Entry 3VW3 (X-ray diffraction, 2.50 A resolution); this record covers chains L and B of the 4 polymer chains in the assembly.

== Chain L ==
Name: Anti-(6-4) photoproduct antibody 64M-5 Fab (light chain)
Organism: Mus musculus
Notes: antibody fragment or engineered binder
Sequence (217 residues; row label = number of the first residue in the row; note: 1 number in that range is skipped by the numbering (no residue carries it; nothing is unmodelled there); a row labelled like 27A-27E holds insertion residues (27A, then the next letters in order)):
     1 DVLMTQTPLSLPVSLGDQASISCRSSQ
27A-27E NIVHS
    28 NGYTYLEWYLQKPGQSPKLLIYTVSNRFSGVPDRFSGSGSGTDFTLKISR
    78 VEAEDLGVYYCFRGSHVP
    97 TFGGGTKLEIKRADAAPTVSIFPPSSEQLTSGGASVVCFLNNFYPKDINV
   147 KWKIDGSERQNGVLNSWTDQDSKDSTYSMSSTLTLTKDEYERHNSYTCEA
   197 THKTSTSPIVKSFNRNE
Disordered / not traced: 1, 213
Cystine bridges: Cys23-Cys88, Cys134-Cys194

== Chain B ==
Molecule: 18-nt DNA strand
Sequence (18 nucleotides; row label = number of the first residue in the row):
     1 CCCGTCCATAATCACTCG

== Chain L / chain B interface ==
Contacting residue pairs - 11 pairs, chain L then chain B:
  Gln27(L) with DA8(B), sugar contact; DT9(B), base contact
  Asn27A(L) with DT9(B), base contact
  Val27C(L) with DT9(B), sugar contact; DA10(B), phosphate contact
  His27D(L) with DA10(B), sugar contact
  Ser27E(L) with DA10(B), sugar contact
  Asn28(L) with DA11(B), sugar contact
  Gly29(L) with DA10(B), hydrogen bond to the sugar
  Tyr30(L) with DA11(B), base contact
  Ser67(L) with DA10(B), hydrogen bond to the base
Interface residues without a listed pair, chain L (10 interface residues in all): His93

== In short ==
The interface between chain L and chain B involves 10 residues on one side and 4 on the other, with 2 hydrogen
bonds. Polar pairs include Ser67(L)-DA10(B) and Gly29(L)-DA10(B).
Chain L is Anti-(6-4) photoproduct antibody 64M-5 Fab (light chain) (Mus musculus) and chain B is an 18-nt DNA
strand; the structure, Antibody 64M-5 Fab in complex with a double-stranded DNA (6-4) photoproduct, was
determined by X-ray diffraction.
